PDB entry 4C4W | X-ray diffraction, 2.95 A resolution | chains C and D of the 4 polymer chains in the assembly

[Chain C]
Molecule: 50S ribosomal protein L7AE
From: Archaeoglobus fulgidus
UniProtKB: O29494 (RL7A_ARCFU); numbering as in UniProt (aligned over 2-119)
Amino-acid sequence (123 residues; each row starts with the number of its first residue; numbers below 1 keep their minus sign (Gly-3 is residue -3)):
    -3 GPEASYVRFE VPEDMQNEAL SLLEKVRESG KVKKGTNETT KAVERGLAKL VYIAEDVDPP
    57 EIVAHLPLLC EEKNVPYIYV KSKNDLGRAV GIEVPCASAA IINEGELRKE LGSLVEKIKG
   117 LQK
Unresolved in the structure: -3 to 2, 118-119
Sequence notes: expression tag (-3 to 1)
Reported in the primary citation:
  - conformationally variable residues (order/disorder transition): Asn33

[Chain D]
Molecule: Tskt-23
Notes: fragment: kink turn motif, residues 1-35
Sequence (35 nucleotides; each row starts with the number of its first residue):
     1 GAGCAAGAGC CAUUGCACUC CGGUUUGAUG ACCUC
Ligand contacts: dihydrogenphosphate ion (2HP): C4, A5, A6, A31, C32

[How chain C and chain D interact]
Contacting residue pairs (28):
  Lys30(C) with A6(D), salt bridge to the phosphate; A28(D), base contact; G30(D), hydrogen bond to the base
  Gly31(C) with A28(D), phosphate contact; U29(D), phosphate contact; G30(D), base contact
  Thr32(C) with U29(D), hydrogen bond to the phosphate; G30(D), hydrogen bond to the base
  Asn33(C) with A5(D), hydrogen bond to the base; G30(D), hydrogen bond to the base
  Glu34(C) with A5(D), hydrogen bond to the sugar; G30(D), hydrogen bond to the base
  Lys37(C) with G3(D), salt bridge to the phosphate; C4(D), salt bridge to the phosphate
  Arg41(C) with C4(D), salt bridge to the phosphate
  Val53(C) with U29(D), base contact
  Asp54(C) with U29(D), hydrogen bond to the base
  Ile58(C) with U29(D), base contact
  Lys79(C) with U29(D), hydrogen bond to the base
  Ile88(C) with A28(D), base contact
  Glu89(C) with G27(D), hydrogen bond to the base
  Val90(C) with G27(D), base contact; A28(D), base contact
  Pro91(C) with A28(D), hydrogen bond to the sugar; U29(D), phosphate contact
  Cys92(C) with A28(D), sugar contact; U29(D), phosphate contact
  Ala93(C) with U29(D), hydrogen bond to the phosphate
Also at the interface, not in a pair above, chain C (20 interface residues in all): Lys29, Asp52, Pro55
Also at the interface, not in a pair above, chain D (9 interface residues in all): G7
The authors on this interface:
  - interface residues, chain C: Lys27(C), Val86(C)

[In short]
20 residues of chain C and 9 residues of chain D are in contact, with 12 hydrogen bonds and 4 salt bridges.
Polar contacts include Lys30(C)-G30(D), Thr32(C)-G30(D) and Asn33(C)-A5(D). Bound to chain D:
dihydrogenphosphate ion. From the paper: interface residues Lys27(C) and Val86(C); conformational variability
at Asn33(C).
Chain C is 50S ribosomal protein L7AE (Archaeoglobus fulgidus) and chain D is Tskt-23; the structure,
Structure of a rare, non-standard sequence k-turn bound by L7Ae protein, was determined by X-ray diffraction.
